Entry 3NH1 (X-ray diffraction, 2.11 A resolution); this record covers chains A and F of the 4 polymer chains in the assembly.

[Chain A]
Molecule: Ribonuclease T
From: Escherichia coli
Notes: EC 3.1.13.-
UniProt: P30014 (RNT_ECOLI); residue numbers follow UniProt; this construct covers 1-215
Chain sequence (235 residues; row label = number of the first residue in the row; numbers below 1 keep their minus sign (Met-19 is residue -19)):
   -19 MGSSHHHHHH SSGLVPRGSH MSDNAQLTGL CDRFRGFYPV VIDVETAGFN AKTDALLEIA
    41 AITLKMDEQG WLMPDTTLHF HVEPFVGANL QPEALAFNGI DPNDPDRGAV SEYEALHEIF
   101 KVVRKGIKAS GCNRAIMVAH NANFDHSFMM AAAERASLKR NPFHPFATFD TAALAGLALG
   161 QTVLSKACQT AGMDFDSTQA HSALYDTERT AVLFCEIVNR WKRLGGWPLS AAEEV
Not modelled in the structure: -19 to 3, 213-215
Construct notes: expression tag (-19 to 0)
Ion coordination: Mg2+ site 1: Asp23 (shared with 2 residues of chain E); Mg2+ site 2: Glu25, Asp186 (shared with 1 residue of chain E)
Swiss-Prot annotation at these positions:
  - active site: His181 (Proton donor/acceptor)
  - binding site (Mg(2+)): Asp23, Glu25, His181, Asp186
  - site (Important for substrate binding and specificity): Phe29, Glu73, Phe77, Phe124, Phe146
  - mutagenesis: Arg13 (R13A: Strongly reduces affinity for RNA. Nearly abolishes enzyme activity), Arg15 (R15A: Strongly reduces affinity for RNA), Asp23 (D23A: Nearly abolishes enzyme activity), Glu25 (E25A: Nearly abolishes enzyme activity), Phe29 (F29A: Abolishes enzyme activity; when associated with A-73 and A-77), Glu73 (E73A: Reduces enzyme activity. Abolishes enzyme activity; when associated with A-29 and A-77), Phe77 (F77A: Abolishes enzyme activity; when associated with A-29 and A-73), Lys108 (K108A: Strongly reduces affinity for RNA), Arg114 (R114A: Strongly reduces affinity for RNA), Phe124 (F124A: Abolishes enzyme activity; when associated with A-146), Lys139 (K139A: Reduces affinity for RNA), Phe146 (F146A: Abolishes enzyme activity; when associated with A-124), 3 further mutagenesis entries in UniProt
What the authors report for this chain:
  - conformationally variable residues (side-chain flip): Phe29
  - catalytic residues: Asp23, Glu25, Asp125, His181, Asp186
  - Mg2+ coordination: Asp23, Glu25, Asp186
  - binding site for the 7-nt DNA strand: Phe29, Phe77, Phe124, Phe146
  - mutagenesis - E73A: decreased catalytic activity
  - mutagenesis - E73A: unchanged binding to ssDNA
  - mutagenesis - E73A: unchanged growth
  - mutagenesis - F29A/E73A/F77A, F124A/F146A: abolished catalytic activity
  - mutagenesis - D23A/H181A/D186A, E25A/H181A/D186A, F29A/E73A/F77A, F124A/F146A: decreased growth
  - mutagenesis - E92G: unchanged catalytic activity
  - specificity-determining residues: Phe29, Glu73, Phe77, Phe124, Phe146

[Chain F]
Molecule: 7-nt DNA strand
Sequence (7 nucleotides; each row starts with the number of its first residue):
     1 TTATAGG
Not modelled in the structure: 1-2
Ion coordination: Mg2+ site 1: DG6, DG7 (shared with 1 residue of chain B); Mg2+ site 2: DG7 (shared with 2 residues of chain B)

[Chain A / chain F interface]
Residue-residue contacts (9):
  Arg15(A) with DT4(F), hydrogen bond to the phosphate; DA5(F), salt bridge to the phosphate
  Phe17(A) with DA5(F), phosphate contact
  Arg114(A) with DT4(F), base contact
  His144(A) with DT4(F), phosphate contact; DA5(F), salt bridge to the phosphate
  Pro145(A) with DT4(F), base contact
  Phe146(A) with DA5(F), sugar contact; DG6(F), stacking on the base
Other interface residues (no listed pair), chain A (7 interface residues in all): Asn113
Other interface residues (no listed pair), chain F (4 interface residues in all): DA3

[Summary]
7 residues of chain A face 4 of chain F across their interface, with 1 hydrogen bond, 2 salt bridges and 1
aromatic stacking contact. Among the polar pairs are Arg15(A)-DT4(F), Arg15(A)-DA5(F) and His144(A)-DA5(F).
The paper reports catalytic residues Asp23(A), Glu25(A) and Asp125(A) among others; D23A/H181A/D186A,
E25A/H181A/D186A and F29A/E73A/F77A of chain A, among others, reduce growth; 6 substitutions were tested in
all.
Here chain A is Ribonuclease T (Escherichia coli) and chain F is a 7-nt DNA strand. Entry 3NH1 (Crystal
structure of RNase T in complex with a preferred ssDNA (TAGG) with two Mg in ...) was determined by X-ray
diffraction (same publication as 3NGY, 3NGZ, 3NH0 and 3NH2).
